Entry 8V22 (electron microscopy, 2.20 A resolution); this record covers chains A and G of the 12 polymer chains in the assembly.

Chain A (and G):
Protein: Glutamine synthetase
From: Escherichia coli
Notes: EC 6.3.1.2; chain G of this document is another copy of the same molecule, construct and numbering; everything in this record applies to it too
UniProt: P0A9C5 (GLN1B_ECOLI); numbering as in UniProt (aligned over 1-469)
Sequence (474 residues; numbered -4 to 469; the number before each row is that of its first residue; numbers below 1 keep their minus sign (Ser-4 is residue -4)):
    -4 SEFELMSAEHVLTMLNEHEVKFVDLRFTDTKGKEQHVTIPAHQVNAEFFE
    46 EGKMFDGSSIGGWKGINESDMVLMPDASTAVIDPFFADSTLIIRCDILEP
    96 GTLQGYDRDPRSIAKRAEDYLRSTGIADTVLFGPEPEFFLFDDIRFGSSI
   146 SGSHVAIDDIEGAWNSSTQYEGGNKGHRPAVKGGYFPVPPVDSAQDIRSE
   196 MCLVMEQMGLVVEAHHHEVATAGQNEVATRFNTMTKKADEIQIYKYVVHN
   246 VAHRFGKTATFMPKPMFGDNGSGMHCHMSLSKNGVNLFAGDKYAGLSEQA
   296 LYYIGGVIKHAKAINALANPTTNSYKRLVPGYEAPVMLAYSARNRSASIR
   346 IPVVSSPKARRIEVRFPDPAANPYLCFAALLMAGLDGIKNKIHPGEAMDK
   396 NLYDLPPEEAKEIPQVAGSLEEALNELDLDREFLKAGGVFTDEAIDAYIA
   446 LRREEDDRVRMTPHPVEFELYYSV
Unresolved in the structure: -4 to 0, 61-64, 327-328, 395-404
Construct notes: expression tag (-4 to 0)
Ion coordination: Mn2+: Glu213, Glu221
Curated features (UniProtKB/Swiss-Prot):
  - binding site (Mg(2+)): Glu130, Glu132, Glu213, Glu221, His270, Glu358
  - binding site (ATP): Glu208, His272 to Ser274, Arg340, Arg345, Lys353
  - binding site (L-glutamate): Asn265, Gly266, Arg322, Glu328, Arg340, Arg360
  - modified residue: Tyr398 (O-AMP-tyrosine)
What the authors report for this chain:
  - post-translational modification sites: Tyr398

How chain A and chain G interact:
Residue-residue contacts (113):
  Lys26(A) - Val469(G)
  Lys28(A) - Ser468(G)  hydrogen bond (side chain-backbone)
  Phe136(A) - Tyr467(G)
  Ile139(A) - Tyr467(G)
  Phe141(A) - Phe463(G)  hydrophobic
  Phe141(A) - Glu464(G)
  Gly142(A) - Glu464(G)
  Ser143(A) - Glu464(G)  hydrogen bond (backbone-side chain)
  Ile145(A) - Trp159(G)  hydrophobic
  Ile145(A) - Val176(G)  hydrophobic
  Ile145(A) - Met261(G)
  Ile145(A) - Phe262(G)
  Ser146(A) - Ala151(G)
  Ser146(A) - Ile152(G)  hydrogen bond (backbone-backbone)
  Ser146(A) - Trp159(G)
  Gly147(A) - Val150(G)
  Ser148(A) - His149(G)
  Ser148(A) - Val150(G)  hydrogen bond (backbone-backbone)
  Ser148(A) - Pro460(G)
  His149(A) - Ser148(G)
  His149(A) - His149(G)
  His149(A) - Pro460(G)
  Val150(A) - Gly147(G)
  Val150(A) - Ser148(G)  hydrogen bond (backbone-backbone)
  Val150(A) - Pro460(G)
  Val150(A) - Phe463(G)  hydrophobic
  Ala151(A) - Ser146(G)
  Ile152(A) - Ser146(G)  hydrogen bond (backbone-backbone)
  Ile152(A) - Phe463(G)  hydrophobic
  Trp159(A) - Ile145(G)  hydrophobic
  Trp159(A) - Ser146(G)
  Val176(A) - Ile145(G)  hydrophobic
  Thr253(A) - Tyr467(G)
  Thr255(A) - Tyr467(G)  hydrogen bond (side chain-backbone)
  Phe256(A) - Val469(G)
  Met257(A) - Phe463(G)  hydrophobic
  Met257(A) - Tyr466(G)
  Met257(A) - Tyr467(G)  hydrophobic
  Lys259(A) - Pro458(G)
  Pro260(A) - Pro458(G)
  Pro260(A) - Phe463(G)
  Met261(A) - Ile145(G)
  Phe262(A) - Ile145(G)
  Phe262(A) - Met456(G)
  Phe262(A) - Pro458(G)
  Thr316(A) - Tyr466(G)
  Thr317(A) - Glu462(G)  hydrogen bond
  Thr317(A) - Tyr466(G)
  Asn318(A) - Pro458(G)
  Asn318(A) - Glu462(G)  hydrogen bond
  Lys321(A) - Arg455(G)
  Lys321(A) - Thr457(G)
  Lys321(A) - Pro458(G)
  Lys321(A) - Glu462(G)  salt bridge
  Val324(A) - Arg455(G)
  Glu450(A) - Leu465(G)
  Glu450(A) - Tyr466(G)  hydrogen bond
  Arg453(A) - Val461(G)
  Arg453(A) - Glu464(G)  salt bridge
  Arg453(A) - Leu465(G)
  Val454(A) - Val461(G)  hydrophobic
  Val454(A) - Glu462(G)
  Val454(A) - Leu465(G)  hydrophobic
  Arg455(A) - Lys321(G)
  Arg455(A) - Val324(G)
  Met456(A) - Phe262(G)
  Thr457(A) - Lys321(G)
  Thr457(A) - His459(G)  hydrogen bond (backbone-side chain)
  Thr457(A) - Val461(G)
  Pro458(A) - Lys259(G)
  Pro458(A) - Pro260(G)
  Pro458(A) - Phe262(G)
  Pro458(A) - Asn318(G)
  Pro458(A) - Lys321(G)
  Pro458(A) - His459(G)  hydrogen bond (backbone-side chain)
  His459(A) - Val454(G)
  His459(A) - Thr457(G)  hydrogen bond (side chain-backbone)
  His459(A) - Pro458(G)  hydrogen bond (side chain-backbone)
  His459(A) - His459(G)
  Pro460(A) - Ser148(G)
  Pro460(A) - His149(G)
  Pro460(A) - Val150(G)
  Val461(A) - Arg453(G)
  Val461(A) - Val454(G)  hydrophobic
  Val461(A) - Thr457(G)
  Glu462(A) - Thr317(G)  hydrogen bond
  Glu462(A) - Asn318(G)  hydrogen bond
  Glu462(A) - Lys321(G)  salt bridge
  Glu462(A) - Val454(G)
  Phe463(A) - Phe141(G)  hydrophobic
  Phe463(A) - Val150(G)  hydrophobic
  Phe463(A) - Ile152(G)  hydrophobic
  Phe463(A) - Met257(G)  hydrophobic
  Phe463(A) - Pro260(G)
  Glu464(A) - Phe141(G)
  Glu464(A) - Gly142(G)
  Glu464(A) - Ser143(G)  hydrogen bond (side chain-backbone)
  Glu464(A) - Arg453(G)  salt bridge
  Leu465(A) - Glu450(G)
  Leu465(A) - Arg453(G)
  Leu465(A) - Val454(G)  hydrophobic
  Tyr466(A) - Met257(G)
  Tyr466(A) - Thr316(G)
  Tyr466(A) - Thr317(G)
  Tyr466(A) - Glu450(G)  hydrogen bond
  Tyr467(A) - Phe136(G)
  Tyr467(A) - Ile139(G)
  Tyr467(A) - Thr253(G)
  Tyr467(A) - Thr255(G)  hydrogen bond (backbone-side chain)
  Tyr467(A) - Met257(G)  hydrophobic
  Ser468(A) - Lys28(G)  hydrogen bond (backbone-side chain)
  Val469(A) - Lys26(G)
  Val469(A) - Phe256(G)
Other interface residues (no listed pair), chain A (54 interface residues in all): Thr216, His244, Ala254, Asp264, Ala365, Leu415
Other interface residues (no listed pair), chain G (56 interface residues in all): His244, Ala254, Asp264, Pro315, Pro325, Ala365, Leu415, Arg447

Summary:
The interface between chain A and chain G involves 54 residues on one side and 56 on the other, with 20
hydrogen bonds and 4 salt bridges. Polar pairs include Lys321(A)-Glu462(G), Arg453(A)-Glu464(G) and
Lys28(A)-Ser468(G). From UniProt: 6 Mg2+-binding residues, 7 ATP-binding residues and 6 L-glutamate-binding
residues on chain A. The paper reports a modification site at Tyr398(A).
Chain A and chain G are both Glutamine synthetase (Escherichia coli); the structure, GlnA dodecamer with
AMPylation, was determined by electron microscopy, deposited together with 8V1Y.
